Entry 9H7V (electron microscopy, 2.60 A resolution); this record covers chains BA and BE of the 27 polymer chains in the assembly.

Chain BA:
Name: Baseplate to tube adapter protein gp41
Source organism: Haloferax tailed virus 1
Reference sequence: A0A410N6X8 (A0A410N6X8_HFTV1); residue numbers follow UniProt; this construct covers 1-285
Sequence (285 residues; numbered 1 to 285; the number before each row is that of its first residue):
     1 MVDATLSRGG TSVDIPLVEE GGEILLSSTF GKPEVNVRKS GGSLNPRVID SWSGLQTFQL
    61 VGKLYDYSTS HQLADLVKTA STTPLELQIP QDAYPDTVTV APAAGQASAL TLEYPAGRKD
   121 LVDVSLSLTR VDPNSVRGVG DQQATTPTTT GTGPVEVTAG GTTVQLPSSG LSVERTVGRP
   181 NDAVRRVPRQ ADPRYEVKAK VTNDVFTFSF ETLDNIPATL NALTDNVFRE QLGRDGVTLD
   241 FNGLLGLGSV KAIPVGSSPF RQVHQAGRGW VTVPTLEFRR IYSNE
Unresolved in the structure: 1

Chain BE:
Name: Baseplate hub
Source organism: Haloferax tailed virus 1
Reference sequence: A0A410N6T6 (A0A410N6T6_HFTV1); residues 1-954 here = UniProt positions 1-954
Sequence (954 residues; row label = number of the first residue in the row):
     1 MPQLGDSKLG ESQLGSPGTL KQGVEWTVVV DGEEQNNVWD VQVVDTANPF GDYAVFKMDD
    61 RGGQAFEAYP RGTRVEAYVS EGTEPLDNRF TGYVVERREN EQQGADVLEV EAYSFDQFLR
   121 RNTVTNDQTG NTISQALADI IQTDTPVRFN AANITVGDDQ ELTRSYQGDP VENALRDFAF
   181 KSTNEDFGVG DDLEFFFQPR ETVHIDRGVD NTQWFRYDIP ELGKEAINEV EVWFDDGEES
   241 VIVDDGTDKL DLQDSLGLPS PGTQRKELQR PLVTDISDAE DIGRKYLAFR NSTLSGTVTT
   301 YGLYDAEPGD TIDITIDPRG IDEEFVIAAI EYRWGVDETI LTVVEKRGDV DDILSELSES
   361 VQRIEMQGAN RDAPKNRITT TNAAAIVSVD VDAGGTSADA DRFVNDGRNA VRDAWTGAGN
   421 PDIANIVVGD DNSGLSRTNT TLGNQTDSVS VTESLPSAKV VEYSATLTQS GVEEIGLETS
   481 TGTLLTRATF ETPVDLSSDT VTVTLTVSND DSVSRGVMTN DGQTAVRDVL ADNSPTLPTD
   541 YGYGDDSTAV AETDTTLGNE LANTSLEEIL IQSASSVSAW NTILGTLAST YPLVVSSSGI
   601 RPAQTAWTTE SDNLAQSGTA LVTVGDYSNG EAEGLDSPGD TLELSFTPEH DIPGEEFALW
   661 CRIETDLGGT DPGPEITVTL DIDGDTYSWV PIGTNTALGL NWYDLANNTF GGSSTYPDTD
   721 IPEGSTVTLS IEATSSSVSG QGHAVDVMAP LDALTRVTGG SDATSAYTFD NNNGGSGGYL
   781 DGPELYPDQL ILSLETATTR RNVSEARFTL TANDTSGNFY VELANDGSTF NRVNNATSGS
   841 VTFASPDTNV DTNISLNRYG SRSTATPQTG FNAQEIDNWE LYADIDAVLP DDIGVTLSRA
   901 IIPPNTSGIV GQTVREAGLK SGSTLLTRHI LAEFLLDTDQ RLASSESTRF TSDN
Unresolved in the structure: 1
Bound ions: Mg2+ site 1: Ser-7 (shared with 1 residue of chain BI); Mg2+ site 2: Gly-18 (shared with 3 residues of chain BI); Mg2+ site 3: Asp-45, Asp-52; Mg2+ site 4: Thr-46, Phe-50, Asp-52, Asp-116; K+ site 1: Phe-180, Thr-183 (shared with 1 residue of chain BF); Mg2+ site 5: Val-389, Asp-401; Mg2+ site 6: Glu-453, Ala-531; K+ site 2: Asp-528, Asn-533, Ser-534; Mg2+ site 7: Glu-610, Ser-611, Ser-628, Glu-631, Asp-746; Mg2+ site 8: Gly-618, Asp-636, Ser-637, Asp-640; Mg2+ site 9: Asn-707, Asp-718; K+ site 3: Asp-891 (shared with 1 residue of chain BD)

Chain BA / chain BE interface:
Pairs across the interface (51):
  Asn-36(BA) with Gly-335(BE), hydrogen bond (side chain-backbone); Val-336(BE); Asp-337(BE)
  Arg-38(BA) with Phe-215(BE); Tyr-301(BE); Val-336(BE), hydrogen bond (side chain-backbone); Asp-337(BE), salt bridge
  Ser-40(BA) with Trp-214(BE); Phe-215(BE)
  Gly-41(BA) with Trp-214(BE); Phe-215(BE)
  Gly-42(BA) with Asn-211(BE), hydrogen bond (backbone-backbone); Trp-214(BE)
  Ser-43(BA) with Thr-212(BE)
  Arg-47(BA) with Thr-212(BE), hydrogen bond; Gln-213(BE); Tyr-301(BE)
  Ile-49(BA) with Asp-337(BE)
  Ser-51(BA) with Gly-23(BE); Val-24(BE), hydrogen bond (side chain-backbone)
  Trp-52(BA) with Trp-39(BE); Trp-334(BE); Gly-335(BE)
  Arg-137(BA) with Asn-37(BE), hydrogen bond; Arg-61(BE)
  Gly-138(BA) with Arg-61(BE)
  Val-139(BA) with Arg-61(BE); Gly-62(BE); Gln-64(BE)
  Asn-181(BA) with Gln-103(BE); Gly-104(BE)
  Arg-185(BA) with Trp-39(BE); Asp-59(BE), salt bridge; Ala-105(BE)
  Arg-186(BA) with Trp-39(BE), hydrogen bond (side chain-backbone); Asp-40(BE), salt bridge; Gly-335(BE)
  Pro-188(BA) with Glu-25(BE); Trp-334(BE), hydrophobic
  Arg-189(BA) with Lys-21(BE); Glu-25(BE), salt bridge
  Arg-194(BA) with Asn-37(BE); Asp-59(BE), salt bridge
  Glu-196(BA) with Asp-59(BE); Arg-61(BE), salt bridge
  Lys-198(BA) with Asp-60(BE), hydrogen bond (side chain-backbone); Gly-104(BE); Asp-106(BE), salt bridge
  Lys-200(BA) with Glu-101(BE), salt bridge; Gly-104(BE), hydrogen bond (side chain-backbone); Asp-106(BE), salt bridge
Interface residues without a listed pair, chain BA (25 interface residues in all): Asp-50, Pro-180, Ala-183
Interface residues without a listed pair, chain BE (31 interface residues in all): Gln-22, Val-38, Val-107, Glu-338

Summary:
Chain BA and chain BE form an interface of 25 and 31 residues respectively, with 9 hydrogen bonds and 9 salt
bridges. Among the polar pairs are Arg-38(BA)/Asp-337(BE), Arg-185(BA)/Asp-59(BE) and Arg-186(BA)/Asp-40(BE).
Asp-45(BE) and Asp-52(BE) form the Mg2+ site 3.
Here chain BA is Baseplate to tube adapter protein gp41 and chain BE is Baseplate hub, both from Haloferax
tailed virus 1. Entry 9H7V (The baseplate assembly of Haloferax tailed virus 1) was determined by electron
microscopy together with 8QPG, 8QPQ, 8QQN, 8QSI, 8QSY, 9FKB, 9H4P and 9H5B from the same study.
